PDB entry 7WDR | X-ray diffraction, 2.00 A resolution | chain A

Chain A:
Protein: Beta-glucosidase
Notes: EC 3.2.1.21
UniProt: A0A1E1FFN6 (A0A1E1FFN6_9ZZZZ); residue numbers follow UniProt; this construct covers 2-455
Chain sequence (458 residues; each row starts with the number of its first residue; numbering starts at 0):
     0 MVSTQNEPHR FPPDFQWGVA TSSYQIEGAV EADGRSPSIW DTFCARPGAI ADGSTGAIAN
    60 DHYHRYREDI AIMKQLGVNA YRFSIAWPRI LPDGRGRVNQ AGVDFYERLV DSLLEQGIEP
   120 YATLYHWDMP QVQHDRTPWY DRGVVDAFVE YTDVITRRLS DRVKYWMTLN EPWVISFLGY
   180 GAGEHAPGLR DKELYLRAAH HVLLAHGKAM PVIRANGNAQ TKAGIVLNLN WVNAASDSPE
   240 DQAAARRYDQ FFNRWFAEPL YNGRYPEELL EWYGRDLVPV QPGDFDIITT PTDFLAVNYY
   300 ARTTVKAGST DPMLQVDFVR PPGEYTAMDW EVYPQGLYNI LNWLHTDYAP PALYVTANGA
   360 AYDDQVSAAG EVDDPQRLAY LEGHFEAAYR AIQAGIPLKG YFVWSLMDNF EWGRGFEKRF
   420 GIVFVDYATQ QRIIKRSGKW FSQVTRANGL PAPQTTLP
Not modelled in the structure: 0-5, 451-457
Construct notes: initiating methionine (0); expression tag (1, 456-457); engineered mutation Ala356 (Glu in A0A1E1FFN6)
Residues lining bound ligands:
  - 4-nitrophenyl beta-D-glucopyranoside (PNW), molecule 1: Gln24, His125, Trp126, Asn169, Glu170, Trp172, Val173, Leu177, His184, Asn227, Phe251, Asn297, Tyr299, Met327, Trp329, Trp403, Glu410, Trp411, Phe419
  - 4-nitrophenyl beta-D-glucopyranoside (PNW), molecule 2: Asn227, Leu228, Asn229, Tyr247, Phe251, Asn297, Tyr298, Tyr299, Ala300, Arg301, Thr302, Phe317, Arg319, Tyr324, Asp328, Trp329, Glu330

Overview:
Chain A binds 4-nitrophenyl beta-D-glucopyranoside.
Chain A is Beta-glucosidase; the structure, Crystal structures of MeBglD2 in complex with various saccharides,
was determined by X-ray diffraction, deposited together with 7WDN, 7WDO, 7WDP, 7WDS and 7WDV.
